Entry 8RTB (electron microscopy, 3.83 A resolution); this record covers chains H and J of the 9 polymer chains in the assembly.

# Chain H
Name: TrwE protein
Organism: Escherichia coli
Reference sequence: O50337 (O50337_ECOLX); numbering as in UniProt (aligned over 1-395)
Amino-acid sequence (395 residues; each row starts with the number of its first residue):
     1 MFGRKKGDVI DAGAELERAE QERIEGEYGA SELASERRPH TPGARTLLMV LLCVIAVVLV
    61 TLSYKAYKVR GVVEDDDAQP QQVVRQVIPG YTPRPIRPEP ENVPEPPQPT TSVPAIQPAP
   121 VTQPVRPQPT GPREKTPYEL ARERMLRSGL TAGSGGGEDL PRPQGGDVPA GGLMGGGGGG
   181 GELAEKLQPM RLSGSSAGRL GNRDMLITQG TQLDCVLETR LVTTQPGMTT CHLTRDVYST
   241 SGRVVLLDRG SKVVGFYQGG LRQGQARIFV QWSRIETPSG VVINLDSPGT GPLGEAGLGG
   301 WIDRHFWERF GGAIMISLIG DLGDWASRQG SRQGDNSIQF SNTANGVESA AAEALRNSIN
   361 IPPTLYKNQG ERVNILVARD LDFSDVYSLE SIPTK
Disordered / not traced: 1-20, 70-395
Differences from the reference sequence: conflict Asp335 (Asn in O50337)

# Chain J
Name: TrwI protein
Organism: Escherichia coli
Reference sequence: O50333 (O50333_ECOLX); residue numbers follow UniProt; this construct covers 1-342
Amino-acid sequence (342 residues; numbered 1 to 342; the number before each row is that of its first residue):
     1 MAFELFTPLF NKIDQTTATY VTDISSRAIA AITPVVSVGL TLGFITYGWL IIRGAVEMPV
    61 AEFLNRCLRI GIIVSIALAG GLYQGEIANA ITTVPDELAS ALLGNPTQGA SAAALVDQSA
   121 QQGFDRASEA FEEAGFFSSD GLLYGLFGII ILLATGLLAA IGGAFLLLAK IALALLAGLG
   181 PLFILALIWQ PTHRFFDQWA QQVLNYGLLI VLFAAVFGLL MQIFGSYMAD LRFDGAQNVA
   241 YAIGGSVILS IVSIVLLMQL PSIASGLAGG IGLGYMWELR SMRSGAGAAM RGGRAMARGA
   301 RAAPGAARGA AVGAANMAKT VATGGAGVAR AAAGYFRGRK AG
Disordered / not traced: 1-29, 83-342
Differences from the reference sequence: conflict Gln108 (Glu in O50333), Leu152 (Pro in O50333), Leu153 (Ala in O50333), Ala154 (Gly in O50333), Thr155 (Tyr in O50333), Leu157 (Pro in O50333), Leu158 (Ala in O50333), Ala159 (Gly in O50333)

# Interface between chain H and chain J
Residue-residue contacts (6):
  Ala44(H) with Ile51(J), hydrophobic
  Ile55(H) with Phe44(J), hydrophobic
  Leu59(H) with Ser37(J); Thr41(J)
  Leu62(H) with Thr33(J); Leu78(J), hydrophobic
Other interface residues (no listed pair), chain H (7 interface residues in all): Ser63, Lys65, Ala66
Other interface residues (no listed pair), chain J (8 interface residues in all): Pro34, Leu82
The authors on this interface:
  - interface residues, chain H: Gly43(H)

# Overview
Chain H and chain J form an interface of 7 and 8 residues respectively. From the paper: the interface residue
Gly43(H).
Chain H is TrwE protein and chain J is TrwI protein, both from Escherichia coli; the structure, Extended inner
membrane complex (IMC) protomer structure (TrwM/VirB3-TrwK/VirB4-TrwI/VirB6-TrwG/VirB8-TrwE/VirB10) from the
fully-assembled R388 type IV secretion system, was determined by electron microscopy, deposited together with
8RT4, 8RT5, 8RT6, 8RT7, 8RT8, 8RT9, 8RTA and 8RTD.
